Entry 6ZIA (X-ray diffraction, 2.80 A resolution); this record covers chains H and M of the 4 polymer chains in the assembly.

[Chain H]
Protein: Reaction center protein H chain
Organism: Blastochloris viridis
Reference sequence: P06008 (RCEH_BLAVI); residues 1-258 here = UniProt positions 1-258
Amino-acid sequence (258 residues; row label = number of the first residue in the row):
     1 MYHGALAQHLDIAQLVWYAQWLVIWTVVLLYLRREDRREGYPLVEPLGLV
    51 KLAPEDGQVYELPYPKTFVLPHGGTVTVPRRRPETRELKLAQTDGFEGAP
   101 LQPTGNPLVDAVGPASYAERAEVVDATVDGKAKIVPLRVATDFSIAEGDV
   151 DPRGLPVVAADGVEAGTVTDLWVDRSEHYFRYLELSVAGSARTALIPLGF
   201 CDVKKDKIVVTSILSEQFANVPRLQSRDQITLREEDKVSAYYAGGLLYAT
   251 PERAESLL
Modified positions: Met1 (N-formylmethionine; FME)
UniProt features mapped onto this chain:
  - modified residue: Met1 (N-formylmethionine)
Ligand contacts:
  - heptane-1,2,3-triol (HTO), molecule 1: Tyr2, His3, Gly4, Ala5
  - heptane-1,2,3-triol (HTO), molecule 2: Val23, Val27, Tyr31

[Chain M]
Protein: Reaction center protein M chain
Organism: Blastochloris viridis
Reference sequence: P06010 (RCEM_BLAVI); residues 1-323 here correspond to UniProt positions 2-324 (UniProt number = residue number + 1)
Amino-acid sequence (323 residues; each row starts with the number of its first residue):
     1 ADYQTIYTQIQARGPHITVSGEWGDNDRVGKPFYSYWLGKIGDAQIGPIY
    51 LGASGIAAFAFGSTAILIILFNMAAEVHFDPLQFFRQFFWLGLYPPKAQY
   101 GMGIPPLHDGGWWLMAGLFMTLSLGSWWIRVYSRARALGLGTHIAWNFAA
   151 AIFFVLCIGCIHPTLVGSWSEGVPFGIWPHIDWLTAFSIRYGNFYYCPWH
   201 GFSIGFAYGCGLLFAAHGATILAVARFGGDREIEQITDRGTAVERAALFW
   251 RWTIGFNATIESVHRWGWFFSLMVMVSASVGILLTGTFVDNWYLWCVKHG
   301 AAPDYPAYLPATPDPASLPGAPK
UniProt features mapped onto this chain:
  - binding site ((7R,8Z)-bacteriochlorophyll b): His180, His200
  - binding site (Fe cation): His217, Glu232, His264
  - binding site (a ubiquinone): Trp250
Bound ions: Fe ion: His217, Glu232, His264 (shared with 2 residues of chain L)
Ligand contacts:
  - bacteriochlorophyll b (BCB), molecule 1: Leu38, Met120, Phe154, Val155, Ile158, Val173, Ile177, Trp178, His180, Ile181, Trp183, Leu184
  - bacteriochlorophyll b (BCB), molecule 2: Gly62, Ala65, Ile66, Ile69, Met120, Leu124, Phe148, Ala151, Ile152, Phe154, Val155, Ile158, Phe175, Trp183, Leu184, Thr185, Phe187, Ser188, Phe194, Tyr195, Cys197, Trp199, His200, Ser203, Ile204, Ala207, Tyr208, Val274, Met275, Ala278, Gly281, Ile282
  - bacteriochlorophyll b (BCB), molecule 3: Leu184, Tyr195, Tyr208
  - bacteriochlorophyll b (BCB), molecule 4: Tyr195, His200, Gly201, Ile204, Gly205, Tyr208, Gly209, Leu212, Phe270
  - bacteriopheophytin b (BPB), molecule 1: Ile46, Ile49, Ala58, Phe59, Gly62, Ser123, Leu124, Trp127, Val131, Ile144, Asn147, Phe148, Ala151, Ser271, Val274, Met275
  - bacteriopheophytin b (BPB), molecule 2: Tyr208, Gly211, Leu212, Ala215, Ala216, Trp250, Thr253, Ile254
  - diacyl glycerol (DGA): Phe88, Phe89, Ile177
  - heptane-1,2,3-triol (HTO): Trp268, Phe269, Leu272, Met273, Val276
  - menaquinone-7 (MQ7): Leu212, Leu213, Ala216, His217, Thr220, Val243, Ala246, Ala247, Trp250, Ile254, Phe256, Asn257, Ala258, Thr259, Ile260, Val263, Trp266, Phe270
  - 15-cis-1,2-dihydroneurosporene (NS5): Ile66, Ile69, Leu70, Met73, Phe88, Trp113, Leu114, Gly117, Leu118, Met120, Thr121, Val155, Leu156, Ile158, Gly159, Cys160, Trp169, Val173, Pro174, Phe175, Gly176, Ile177, His180
From the paper describing this entry:
  - binding site for menaquinone-7: His217

[Interface between chain H and chain M]
Contacting residue pairs (119):
  His3(H) - Thr287(M)
  His3(H) - Phe288(M)
  Gly4(H) - Phe288(M)
  Asp11(H) - Trp295(M)  hydrogen bond
  Asp11(H) - Lys298(M)  salt bridge
  Asp11(H) - His299(M)  salt bridge
  Ile12(H) - Phe288(M)  hydrophobic
  Ala13(H) - Trp199(M)
  Ala13(H) - Val289(M)  hydrophobic
  Ala13(H) - Trp295(M)
  Gln14(H) - Trp295(M)
  Gln14(H) - His299(M)
  Val16(H) - Trp199(M)
  Val16(H) - Val280(M)  hydrophobic
  Trp17(H) - Pro198(M)  hydrophobic
  Trp17(H) - Trp199(M)
  Trp17(H) - Phe202(M)  hydrophobic
  Gln20(H) - Trp199(M)  hydrogen bond
  Gln20(H) - Phe202(M)
  Gln20(H) - Met273(M)
  Gln20(H) - Ser277(M)  hydrogen bond
  Trp21(H) - Phe202(M)
  Ile24(H) - Phe202(M)  hydrophobic
  Ile24(H) - Phe206(M)  hydrophobic
  Val27(H) - Phe269(M)  hydrophobic
  Val28(H) - Trp266(M)  hydrophobic
  Tyr31(H) - Arg265(M)  hydrogen bond
  Leu32(H) - Arg265(M)
  Leu32(H) - Trp266(M)  hydrophobic
  Leu32(H) - Phe269(M)  hydrophobic
  Arg33(H) - Phe256(M)
  Arg33(H) - Asn257(M)  hydrogen bond (side chain-backbone)
  Glu35(H) - Thr259(M)
  Glu35(H) - Ser262(M)
  Asp36(H) - Asn257(M)
  Asp36(H) - Ala258(M)
  Asp36(H) - Thr259(M)
  Asp36(H) - Ser262(M)  hydrogen bond
  Asp36(H) - Trp266(M)  hydrogen bond
  Glu39(H) - Ile236(M)
  Glu39(H) - Arg239(M)  salt bridge
  Glu39(H) - Thr259(M)
  Tyr41(H) - Arg251(M)  hydrogen bond
  Leu43(H) - Arg251(M)
  Lys66(H) - Glu261(M)  salt bridge
  Lys66(H) - Arg265(M)
  Phe68(H) - Ile236(M)  hydrophobic
  Phe68(H) - Thr237(M)
  Phe68(H) - Glu261(M)
  Leu70(H) - Thr237(M)
  Val76(H) - Thr237(M)
  Arg82(H) - Arg239(M)
  Glu84(H) - Arg239(M)  salt bridge
  Pro114(H) - Arg245(M)  hydrogen bond (backbone-side chain)
  Ser116(H) - Thr241(M)  hydrogen bond (backbone-side chain)
  Ser116(H) - Arg245(M)  hydrogen bond (backbone-side chain)
  Ala118(H) - Arg239(M)
  Ala118(H) - Gly240(M)
  Ala118(H) - Thr241(M)
  Ala118(H) - Glu244(M)
  Arg120(H) - Glu234(M)  hydrogen bond (side chain-backbone)
  Arg120(H) - Gln235(M)
  Arg120(H) - Asp238(M)  hydrogen bond (side chain-backbone)
  Arg120(H) - Arg239(M)
  Arg120(H) - Gly240(M)
  Ala121(H) - Asp238(M)  hydrogen bond (backbone-side chain)
  Asp125(H) - Arg231(M)  salt bridge
  Asp125(H) - Glu234(M)
  Lys133(H) - Glu234(M)  salt bridge
  Ile134(H) - Arg231(M)
  Asp142(H) - Gly14(M)
  Asp142(H) - Pro15(M)
  Phe143(H) - Arg13(M)
  Phe143(H) - Gly14(M)
  Ser144(H) - Ala12(M)
  Ser144(H) - Arg13(M)  hydrogen bond (backbone-backbone)
  Ile145(H) - Ile10(M)  hydrophobic
  Ile145(H) - Gln11(M)
  Ala146(H) - Gln11(M)  hydrogen bond (backbone-backbone)
  Ala146(H) - Arg13(M)
  Glu147(H) - Tyr36(M)
  Gly148(H) - Tyr36(M)
  Asp149(H) - Gln9(M)
  Asp149(H) - Gln11(M)  hydrogen bond (side chain-backbone)
  Asp149(H) - Tyr36(M)  hydrogen bond
  Val150(H) - Ile10(M)
  Pro152(H) - Ile10(M)  hydrophobic
  Arg175(H) - Ile17(M)
  Ser176(H) - Ile17(M)
  Glu177(H) - Asp43(M)
  His178(H) - Ala12(M)
  His178(H) - Gly14(M)
  His178(H) - Pro15(M)  hydrogen bond (side chain-backbone)
  His178(H) - Ile17(M)
  Tyr179(H) - Gln4(M)  hydrogen bond
  Tyr179(H) - Thr8(M)
  Phe180(H) - Ile10(M)
  Phe180(H) - Gln11(M)
  Phe180(H) - Ala12(M)  hydrophobic
  Arg181(H) - Asp230(M)  salt bridge
  Arg181(H) - Arg231(M)
  Leu198(H) - Gln4(M)
  Gly199(H) - Asp2(M)
  Gly199(H) - Gln4(M)
  Gly199(H) - Arg226(M)  hydrogen bond (backbone-side chain)
  Phe200(H) - Arg226(M)
  Cys201(H) - Gln9(M)  hydrogen bond (backbone-side chain)
  Asp202(H) - Tyr3(M)  hydrogen bond
  Val203(H) - Gln9(M)  hydrogen bond (backbone-side chain)
  Val203(H) - Ile10(M)  hydrophobic
  Leu232(H) - Arg231(M)
  Glu235(H) - Arg231(M)  salt bridge
  Asp236(H) - Gly240(M)
  Asp236(H) - Thr241(M)  hydrogen bond (side chain-backbone)
  Ser239(H) - Arg226(M)  hydrogen bond (side chain-backbone)
  Ser239(H) - Phe227(M)
  Ala240(H) - Arg245(M)
  Ala243(H) - Phe227(M)  hydrophobic
  Leu246(H) - Arg226(M)
Interface residues without a listed pair, chain H (77 interface residues in all): His9, Arg37, Arg38, Gly40, Gly113, Ala115, Tyr117, Glu119, Val128, Leu171, Val173, Pro197
Interface residues without a listed pair, chain M (55 interface residues in all): Ala1, Val19, Lys40, Leu284

[In short]
The interface between chain H and chain M involves 77 residues on one side and 55 on the other, with 26
hydrogen bonds and 9 salt bridges. Polar contacts include Asp11(H)-Lys298(M), Asp11(H)-His299(M) and
Glu39(H)-Arg239(M). One heptane-1,2,3-triol molecule is bound between chain H and chain M. From the paper: a
binding site for menaquinone-7 at His217(M).
Here chain H is Reaction center protein H chain and chain M is Reaction center protein M chain, both from
Blastochloris viridis. Entry 6ZIA (Ultrafast Structural Response to Charge Redistribution Within a
Photosynthetic Reaction Centre - 8 us structure) was determined by X-ray diffraction (same publication as
6ZHW, 6ZI4, 6ZI5, 6ZI6, 6ZI9 and 6ZID).
